Entry 4WWK (X-ray diffraction, 3.10 A resolution); this record covers chains B and C of the 4 polymer chains in the assembly.

[Chain B]
Protein: TCR Beta Chain-TRBV6-5
From: Homo sapiens
Chain sequence (243 residues; each row starts with the number of its first residue; note: 13 numbers in that range are skipped by the numbering (no residue carries them; nothing is unmodelled there); numbering starts at 0):
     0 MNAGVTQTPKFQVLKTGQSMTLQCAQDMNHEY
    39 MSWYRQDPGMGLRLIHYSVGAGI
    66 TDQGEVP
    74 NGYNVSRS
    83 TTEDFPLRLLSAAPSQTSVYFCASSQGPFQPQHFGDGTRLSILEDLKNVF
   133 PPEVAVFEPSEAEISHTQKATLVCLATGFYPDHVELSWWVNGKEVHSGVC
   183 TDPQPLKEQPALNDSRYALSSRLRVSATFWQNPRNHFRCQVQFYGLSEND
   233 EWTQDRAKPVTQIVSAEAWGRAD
Unresolved in the structure: 0-2
Disulfides: C23-C104
Reported in the primary citation:
  - binding site for pbs-44: Q112

[Chain C]
Protein: Antigen-presenting glycoprotein CD1d
From: Homo sapiens
UniProtKB: P15813 (CD1D_HUMAN); residues 3-277 here correspond to UniProt positions 21-295 (UniProt number = residue number + 18)
Chain sequence (278 residues; row label = number of the first residue in the row; numbering starts at 0):
     0 SPGVPQRLFPLRCLQISSFANSSWTRTDGLAWLGELQTHSWSNDSDTVRS
    50 LKPWSQGTFSDQQWETLQHIFRVYRSSFTRDVKEFAKMLRLSYPLELQVS
   100 AGCEVHPGNASNNFFHVAFQGKDILSFQGTSWEPTQEAPLWVNLAIQVLN
   150 QDKWTRETVQWLLNGTCPQFVSGLLESGKSELKKQVKPKAWLSRGPSPGP
   200 GRLLLVCHVSGFYPKPVWVKWMRGEQEQQGTQPGDILPNADETWYLRATL
   250 DVVAGEAAGLSCRVKHSSLEGQDIVLYW
Unresolved in the structure: 0-7
Disulfides: C102-C166
Glycans and other covalent adducts: N-acetylglucosamine (NAG) linked to N20, N42
Sequence notes: expression tag (0-2)
Ligand contacts: pbs-44 (JLS; (15Z)-N-[(2S,3S,4R)-1-(alpha-D-galactopyranosyloxy)-3,4-dihydroxyoctadecan-2-yl]tetracos-15-enamide): L10, C12, L13, Q14, G28, L29, A30, H38, W40, V47, W63, L66, I69, F70, V72, Y73, S76, F77, D80, V81, F84, A85, L90, L94, L96, V98, A100, F114, V116, F118, I123, L124, W131, W140, L148, D151, W153, T154, T157, V158, L161, T165, C166, F169
Swiss-Prot annotation at these positions:
  - binding site (a D-galactosylceramide): D80, D151 to T154
  - glycosylation (N-linked (GlcNAc...) asparagine): N20, N42, N108, N163

[How chain B and chain C interact]
Pairs across the interface (6):
  Y31(B) - H68(C)
  Y55(B) - Q61(C)
  G109(B) - H68(C)
  P110(B) - H68(C)
  F111(B) - I69(C)  hydrophobic
  F111(B) - W160(C)  hydrophobic
Interface residues without a listed pair, chain B (7 interface residues in all): Q108, Q112
Interface residues without a listed pair, chain C (6 interface residues in all): T65, W153
Interface features reported in the paper:
  - pairs named by the authors: F111(B)-T65(C) (hydrophobic contact), F111(B)-I69(C) (hydrophobic contact), F111(B)-W160(C) (hydrophobic contact)
  - interface residues, chain B: Y31(B)
  - interface residues, chain C: E64(C)

[Overview]
Chain B and chain C form an interface of 7 and 6 residues respectively. The paper describes hydrophobic
contacts between F111(B) and T65(C), F111(B) and I69(C) and F111(B) and W160(C). Ligands of chain C: pbs-44.
Covalently linked N-acetylglucosamine: at N20(C) and N42(C). The paper reports a binding site for pbs-44 at
Q112(B); interface residues Y31(B) and E64(C).
Here chain B is TCR Beta Chain-TRBV6-5 and chain C is Antigen-presenting glycoprotein CD1d, both from Homo
sapiens. Entry 4WWK (Crystal structure of human TCR Alpha Chain-TRAV12-3, Beta Chain-TRBV6-5,
Antigen-presenting molecule CD1d, and Beta-2-microglobulin) was determined by X-ray diffraction together with
4WW1 and 4WW2 from the same study.
